2KGX - chains A and B; structure by solution NMR.

# Chain A
Protein: Talin-1
Organism: Mus musculus
Notes: engineered mutation(s): C336S
UniProtKB: P26039 (TLN1_MOUSE); residues 1655-1822 here = UniProt positions 1655-1822
Chain sequence (174 residues; row label = number of the first residue in the row):
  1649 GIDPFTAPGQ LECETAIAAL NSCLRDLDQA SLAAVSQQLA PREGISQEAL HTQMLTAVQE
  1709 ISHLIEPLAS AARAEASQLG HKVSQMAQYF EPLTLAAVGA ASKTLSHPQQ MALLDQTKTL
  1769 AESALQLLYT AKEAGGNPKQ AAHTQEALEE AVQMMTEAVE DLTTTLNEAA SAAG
Sequence notes: expression tag (1649-1654)
What the authors report for this chain:
  - mutagenesis - T1767A, T1767E (20-30-fold): decreased binding to MKIAA1027 protein (chain B)
  - mutagenesis - S1684D, Q1764A, Y1777A: unchanged binding to MKIAA1027 protein (chain B)
  - post-translational modification sites: S1684 (citing earlier work)

# Chain B
Protein: MKIAA1027 protein
Organism: Mus musculus
UniProtKB: Q80TM2 (Q80TM2_MOUSE); residues 311-401 here correspond to UniProt positions 334-424 (UniProt number = residue number + 23)
Chain sequence (91 residues; numbered 311 to 401; the number before each row is that of its first residue):
   311 SFFLVKEKMK GKNKLVPRLL GITKESVMRV DEKTKEVIQE WSLTNIKRWA ASPKSFTLDF
   371 GDYQDGYYSV QTTEGEQIAQ LIAGYIDIIL K
Sequence notes: engineered mutation S336 (Cys359 in Q80TM2)
What the authors report for this chain:
  - conformationally variable residues (order/disorder transition): K316 to V326
  - mutagenesis - M319A: unchanged binding to Talin-1 (chain A)

# Chain A / chain B interface
Pairs across the interface (34):
  D1676(A) with K320(B)
  Q1677(A) with K320(B)
  S1679(A) with Y377(B)
  L1680(A) with D375(B); G376(B); Y377(B)
  V1683(A) with Y377(B)
  P1756(A) with R358(B); A360(B)
  Q1758(A) with R358(B)
  M1759(A) with R358(B); Y377(B)
  A1760(A) with A360(B); T367(B)
  D1763(A) with K318(B); S365(B); S379(B)
  Q1764(A) with S362(B)
  T1767(A) with K318(B)
  E1770(A) with K322(B); N323(B)
  L1773(A) with N323(B)
  Q1774(A) with N323(B)
  E1798(A) with K324(B)
  M1802(A) with N323(B); K324(B); L325(B)
  E1805(A) with L325(B); K364(B); Q381(B)
  E1808(A) with K364(B)
  D1809(A) with P363(B); K364(B); S365(B)
Interface residues without a listed pair, chain A (23 interface residues in all): Q1757, T1804, T1812
Interface residues without a listed pair, chain B (19 interface residues in all): W359
From the paper, about this interface:
  - specific contacts: L1680(A)-Y377(B), V1683(A)-Y377(B), M1759(A)-Y377(B), E1798(A)-K324(B) (salt bridge)
  - interface residues, chain A: D1763(A), E1770(A), E1798(A), E1805(A)
  - hot spots on chain A (mutagenesis) - E1770A: abolished binding to MKIAA1027 protein (chain B)
  - interface residues, chain B: K316(B)
  - hot spots on chain B (mutagenesis) - Y377A (5-fold): decreased binding to Talin-1 (chain A)

# In short
The interface between chain A and chain B involves 23 residues on one side and 19 on the other. The authors
report contacts between L1680(A) and Y377(B), V1683(A) and Y377(B) and M1759(A) and Y377(B); a salt bridge
between E1798(A) and K324(B). From the paper: T1767A and T1767E of chain A reduce binding to MKIAA1027 protein
(chain B); interface residues D1763(A), E1770(A) and K316(B) among others; 8 substitutions were tested in all.
Here chain A is Talin-1 and chain B is MKIAA1027 protein, both from Mus musculus. Entry 2KGX (HADDOCK
structure of the talin F3 domain in complex with talin 1655-1822) was determined by solution NMR.
